Entry 9IS8 (electron microscopy, 2.77 A resolution); this record covers chains C and D of the 4 polymer chains in the assembly.

Chain C (and D):
Protein: Potassium channel AKT1
Source organism: Arabidopsis thaliana
Notes: chain D of this document is another copy of the same molecule, construct and numbering; everything in this record applies to it too
UniProtKB: Q38998 (AKT1_ARATH); numbering as in UniProt (aligned over 1-857)
Chain sequence (885 residues; each row starts with the number of its first residue):
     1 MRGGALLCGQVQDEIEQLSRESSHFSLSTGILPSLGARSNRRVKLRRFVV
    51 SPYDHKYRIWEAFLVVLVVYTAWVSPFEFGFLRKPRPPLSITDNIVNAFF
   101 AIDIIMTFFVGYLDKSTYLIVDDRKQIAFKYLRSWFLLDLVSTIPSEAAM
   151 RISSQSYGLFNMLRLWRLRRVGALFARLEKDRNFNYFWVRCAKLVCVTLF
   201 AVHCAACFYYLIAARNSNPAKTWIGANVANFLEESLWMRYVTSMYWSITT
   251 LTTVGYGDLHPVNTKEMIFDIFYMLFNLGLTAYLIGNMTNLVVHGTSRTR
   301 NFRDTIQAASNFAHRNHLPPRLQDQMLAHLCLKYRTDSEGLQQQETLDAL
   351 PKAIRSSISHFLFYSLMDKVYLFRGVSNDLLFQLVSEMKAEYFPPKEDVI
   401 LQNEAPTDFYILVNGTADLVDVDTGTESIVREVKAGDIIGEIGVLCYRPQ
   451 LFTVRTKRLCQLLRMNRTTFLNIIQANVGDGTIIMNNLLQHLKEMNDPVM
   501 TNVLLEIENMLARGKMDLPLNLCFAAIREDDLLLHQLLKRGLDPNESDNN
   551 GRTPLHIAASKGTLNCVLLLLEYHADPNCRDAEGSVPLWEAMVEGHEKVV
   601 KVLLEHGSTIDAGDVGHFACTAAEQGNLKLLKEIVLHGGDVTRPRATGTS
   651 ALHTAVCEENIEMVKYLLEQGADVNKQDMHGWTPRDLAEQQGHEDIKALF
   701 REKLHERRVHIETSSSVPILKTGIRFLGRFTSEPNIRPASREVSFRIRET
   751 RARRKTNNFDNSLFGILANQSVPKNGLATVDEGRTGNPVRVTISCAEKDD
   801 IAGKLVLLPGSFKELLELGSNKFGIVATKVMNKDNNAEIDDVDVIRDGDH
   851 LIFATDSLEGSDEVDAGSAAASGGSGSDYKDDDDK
Unresolved in the structure: 1-51, 493-885 (chain D: 1-51, 492-885)
Construct notes: expression tag (858-885)
Ion coordination: K+ site 1: Thr253, Val254 (shared with 2 residues of chain A; 2 residues of chain B; Thr253(D), Val254(D) of chain D); K+ site 2: Thr253 (shared with 1 residue of chain A; 1 residue of chain B; Thr253(D) of chain D); K+ site 3: Gly255, Tyr256 (shared with 1 residue of chain A; 1 residue of chain B; Gly255(D), Tyr256(D) of chain D)
UniProt features mapped onto this chain:
  - binding site (a nucleoside 3',5'-cyclic phosphate): Leu372 to Lys493

How chain C and chain D interact:
Contacting residue pairs (87):
  Leu199(C) with Leu275(D), hydrophobic
  Trp237(C) with Ile268(D), hydrophobic
  Val241(C) with Met267(D), hydrophobic
  Tyr245(C) with Pro261(D); Met267(D), hydrophobic; Ile271(D), hydrophobic
  Ile248(C) with Ile271(D); Met274(D), hydrophobic; Leu275(D), hydrophobic
  Thr249(C) with Met274(D)
  Leu251(C) with Leu278(D), hydrophobic
  Thr252(C) with Thr253(D); Met274(D)
  Thr253(C) with Thr253(D)
  Val254(C) with Thr253(D); Val254(D); Gly255(D); Met274(D), hydrophobic
  Gly255(C) with Gly255(D)
  Tyr256(C) with Trp246(D); Thr250(D), hydrogen bond; Gly255(D); Tyr256(D); Gly257(D); Asp270(D), hydrogen bond
  Asp258(C) with His260(D), salt bridge
  Ile285(C) with Ile285(D), hydrophobic
  Met288(C) with Ala282(D), hydrophobic
  Thr289(C) with Gly286(D); Thr289(D)
  Val292(C) with Gly286(D); Asn287(D)
  Thr296(C) with Asn290(D), hydrogen bond
  Thr299(C) with Glu179(D)
  Arg300(C) with Asn290(D); His294(D), hydrogen bond
  Phe302(C) with Lys180(D)
  Arg303(C) with Glu179(D), hydrogen bond (side chain-backbone); Asp181(D), hydrogen bond (side chain-backbone); Arg182(D); Phe184(D), hydrogen bond (side chain-backbone); Asn185(D); Tyr186(D)
  Asp304(C) with His294(D), salt bridge
  Thr305(C) with Glu345(D)
  Ile306(C) with Arg182(D)
  Ala308(C) with Gln342(D); Glu345(D)
  Ala309(C) with Glu345(D)
  Phe312(C) with Gln343(D)
  Arg315(C) with Glu339(D), salt bridge; Gln342(D), hydrogen bond
  Asn316(C) with Leu362(D)
  His317(C) with Phe361(D)
  Leu318(C) with Phe361(D), hydrophobic; Leu362(D), hydrophobic
  Pro319(C) with Phe361(D)
  Gln325(C) with Ile354(D)
  Met326(C) with Ile358(D), hydrophobic
  Leu327(C) with Arg182(D)
  His329(C) with Pro351(D); Ile354(D)
  Leu330(C) with Ala349(D), hydrophobic
  Leu332(C) with Tyr118(D), hydrophobic
  Lys333(C) with Asp348(D)
  Arg335(C) with Tyr118(D)
  Glu391(C) with Leu350(D); Pro351(D)
  Phe393(C) with Pro351(D), hydrophobic
  Pro395(C) with Tyr118(D)
  Val399(C) with Ala353(D)
  Ala405(C) with Phe382(D), hydrophobic
  Asp408(C) with Lys352(D), salt bridge
  Tyr447(C) with Asp379(D), hydrogen bond; Gln383(D), hydrogen bond; Asn477(D), hydrogen bond
  Lys457(C) with Leu119(D)
  Arg458(C) with Thr117(D), hydrogen bond; Leu119(D)
  Leu459(C) with Ser116(D); Thr117(D); Tyr118(D)
  Arg464(C) with Leu350(D); Lys352(D)
  Thr468(C) with Ile473(D)
  Leu471(C) with Ala476(D), hydrophobic
  Asn472(C) with Gln475(D), hydrogen bond
Interface residues without a listed pair, chain C (68 interface residues in all): Thr198, Met238, Thr242, Met244, Leu284, Val293, Ser310, Asn311, Leu322, Tyr392, Thr407, Tyr410, Arg467
Interface residues without a listed pair, chain D (62 interface residues in all): Arg190, Leu259, Thr264, Gly279, Tyr283, Leu380, Asn472

Overview:
68 residues of chain C and 62 residues of chain D are in contact, with 13 hydrogen bonds and 4 salt bridges.
Polar pairs include Asp258(C)-His260(D), Asp304(C)-His294(D) and Arg315(C)-Glu339(D). Curated annotation
(UniProt) lists nucleoside 3',5'-cyclic phosphate-binding residues Leu372(C) and Lys493(C) on chain C.
Both chains are Potassium channel AKT1 (Arabidopsis thaliana). Entry 9IS8 (Cryo-EM structure of
AKT1-AtKC1(G315D)) was determined by electron microscopy together with 7WM1 and 7WM2 from the same study.
